Entry 9U4W (electron microscopy, 3.18 A resolution); this record covers chains F and R of the 6 polymer chains in the assembly.

Chain F:
Molecule: Gonadoliberin-1
Reference sequence: P01148 (GON1_HUMAN); residues 1-10 here correspond to UniProt positions 24-33 (UniProt number = residue number + 23)
Amino-acid sequence (11 residues; numbered 1 to 11; the number before each row is that of its first residue):
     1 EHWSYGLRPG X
Construct notes: amidation (11)
Modified / non-standard residues: Glu1 (pyroglutamic acid; PCA); NH2 (amino group) at position 11
Curated features (UniProtKB/Swiss-Prot):
  - site: Trp3, Ser4 (Cleavage), Trp3 (Appears to be essential for biological activity), Tyr5, Gly6 (Cleavage), Leu7, Arg8 (Cleavage), Gly10 (Cleavage)
  - modified residue: Gly10 (Glycine amide)

Chain R:
Molecule: Beta-2 adrenergic receptor, Gonadotropin-releasing hormone receptor
From: Homo sapiens
Reference sequence: P49922 (GNRHR_PIG); residues 9-328 carry their UniProt numbers (320 of 406 residues fall inside the UniProt entry; the rest is not from it)
Amino-acid sequence (414 residues; each row starts with the number of its first residue; numbers below 1 keep their minus sign (Met-85 is residue -85)):
   -85 MDSKGSSQKG SRLLLLLVVS NLLLCQGVVS DYKDDDDVHH HHHHHHDMGQ PGNGSAFLLA
   -25 PNGSHAPDHD VTQQRDEENL YFQGASMANS ASPEQNQNHC SAINSSILLT QGNLPTLTLS
    35 GKIRVTVTFF LFLLSTAFNA SFLLKLQKWT QRKEKGKKLS RMKVLLKHLT LANLLETLIV
    95 MPLDGMWNIT VQWYAGEFLC KVLSYLKLFS MYAPAFMMVV ISLDRSLAIT RPLAVKSNSR
   155 LGRFMIGLAW LLSSIFAGPQ LYIFRMIHLA DSSGQTEGFS QCVTHGSFPQ WWHQAFYNFF
   215 TFSCLFIIPL LIMLICNAKI MFTLTRVLQQ DPHNLQLNQS KNNIPRARLR TLKMTVAFAA
   275 SFIVCWTPYY VLGIWYWFDP EMVNRVSDPV NHFFFLFAFL NPCFDPLIYG YFSL
Not modelled in the structure: -85 to 26, 63-73, 184-191, 244-255
Construct notes: linker (1-8)
Disulfides: Cys114-Cys196
Curated features (UniProtKB/Swiss-Prot):
  - glycosylation (N-linked (GlcNAc...) asparagine): Asn18, Asn102

How chain F and chain R interact:
Pairs across the interface (39; chain F residue first):
  Glu1(F) - Arg38(R)
  Glu1(F) - Asp98(R)
  Glu1(F) - Lys121(R)
  Glu1(F) - Tyr283(R)  hydrogen bond (backbone-side chain)
  Glu1(F) - Phe309(R)
  His2(F) - Met125(R)
  His2(F) - Phe178(R)
  His2(F) - Thr215(R)  hydrogen bond
  His2(F) - Leu219(R)
  His2(F) - Tyr283(R)  hydrogen bond (backbone-side chain)
  His2(F) - Tyr284(R)
  Trp3(F) - Tyr283(R)  hydrophobic
  Trp3(F) - Gly287(R)
  Trp3(F) - Trp291(R)  hydrophobic
  Trp3(F) - Phe309(R)  hydrophobic
  Ser4(F) - Val197(R)
  Ser4(F) - Thr198(R)
  Ser4(F) - Tyr290(R)
  Tyr5(F) - Met296(R)
  Tyr5(F) - Val297(R)  hydrophobic
  Tyr5(F) - Asn305(R)  hydrogen bond
  Tyr5(F) - Phe309(R)  hydrophobic
  Gly6(F) - Tyr290(R)  hydrogen bond (backbone-side chain)
  Leu7(F) - Pro29(R)
  Leu7(F) - Phe193(R)
  Arg8(F) - Pro29(R)
  Arg8(F) - Gln195(R)
  Arg8(F) - Asn305(R)  hydrogen bond
  Arg8(F) - His306(R)
  Pro9(F) - Arg38(R)
  Pro9(F) - Asp98(R)
  Pro9(F) - Trp101(R)
  Pro9(F) - Asn102(R)
  Pro9(F) - Gln195(R)
  Gly10(F) - Asp98(R)
  Gly10(F) - Trp101(R)
  Gly10(F) - Lys121(R)
  NH2_11(F) - Asp98(R)  hydrogen bond (backbone-side chain)
  NH2_11(F) - Lys121(R)
Other interface residues (no listed pair), chain R (30 interface residues in all): Leu122, Gln174, Cys196, His199, Asn212, Leu286

In short:
11 residues of chain F and 30 residues of chain R are in contact, with 7 hydrogen bonds. Polar contacts
include Glu1(F)-Tyr283(R), His2(F)-Thr215(R) and His2(F)-Tyr283(R).
Here chain F is Gonadoliberin-1 and chain R is Beta-2 adrenergic receptor, Gonadotropin-releasing hormone
receptor (Homo sapiens). Entry 9U4W (cryo-EM structure of pig GnRHR bound with mammal GnRH) was determined by
electron microscopy (same publication as 9U4Y).
